6O7K - chains g and r of the 25 polymer chains in the assembly; structure by electron microscopy, 4.20 A resolution (low resolution: residue-level contacts below are approximate; hydrogen-bond / salt-bridge calls are withheld).

Chain g:
Molecule: 16S ribosomal RNA
Organism: Escherichia coli
Sequence (1539 nucleotides; row label = number of the first residue in the row):
     2 AAUUGAAGAG UUUGAUCAUG GCUCAGAUUG AACGCUGGCG GCAGGCCUAA CACAUGCAAG
    62 UCGAACGGUA ACAGGAAGAA GCUUGCUUCU UUGCUGACGA GUGGCGGACG GGUGAGUAAU
   122 GUCUGGGAAA CUGCCUGAUG GAGGGGGAUA ACUACUGGAA ACGGUAGCUA AUACCGCAUA
   182 ACGUCGCAAG ACCAAAGAGG GGGACCUUCG GGCCUCUUGC CAUCGGAUGU GCCCAGAUGG
   242 GAUUAGCUAG UAGGUGGGGU AACGGCUCAC CUAGGCGACG AUCCCUAGCU GGUCUGAGAG
   302 GAUGACCAGC CACACUGGAA CUGAGACACG GUCCAGACUC CUACGGGAGG CAGCAGUGGG
   362 GAAUAUUGCA CAAUGGGCGC AAGCCUGAUG CAGCCAUGCC GCGUGUAUGA AGAAGGCCUU
   422 CGGGUUGUAA AGUACUUUCA GCGGGGAGGA AGGGAGUAAA GUUAAUACCU UUGCUCAUUG
   482 ACGUUACCCG CAGAAGAAGC ACCGGCUAAC UCCGUGCCAG CAGCCGCGGU AAUACGGAGG
   542 GUGCAAGCGU UAAUCGGAAU UACUGGGCGU AAAGCGCACG CAGGCGGUUU GUUAAGUCAG
   602 AUGUGAAAUC CCCGGGCUCA ACCUGGGAAC UGCAUCUGAU ACUGGCAAGC UUGAGUCUCG
   662 UAGAGGGGGG UAGAAUUCCA GGUGUAGCGG UGAAAUGCGU AGAGAUCUGG AGGAAUACCG
   722 GUGGCGAAGG CGGCCCCCUG GACGAAGACU GACGCUCAGG UGCGAAAGCG UGGGGAGCAA
   782 ACAGGAUUAG AUACCCUGGU AGUCCACGCC GUAAACGAUG UCGACUUGGA GGUUGUGCCC
   842 UUGAGGCGUG GCUUCCGGAG CUAACGCGUU AAGUCGACCG CCUGGGGAGU ACGGCCGCAA
   902 GGUUAAAACU CAAAUGAAUU GACGGGGGCC CGCACAAGCG GUGGAGCAUG UGGUUUAAUU
   962 CGAUGCAACG CGAAGAACCU UACCUGGUCU UGACAUCCAC GGAAGUUUUC AGAGAUGAGA
  1022 AUGUGCCUUC GGGAACCGUG AGACAGGUGC UGCAUGGCUG UCGUCAGCUC GUGUUGUGAA
  1082 AUGUUGGGUU AAGUCCCGCA ACGAGCGCAA CCCUUAUCCU UUGUUGCCAG CGGUCCGGCC
  1142 GGGAACUCAA AGGAGACUGC CAGUGAUAAA CUGGAGGAAG GUGGGGAUGA CGUCAAGUCA
  1202 UCAUGGCCCU UACGACCAGG GCUACACACG UGCUACAAUG GCGCAUACAA AGAGAAGCGA
  1262 CCUCGCGAGA GCAAGCGGAC CUCAUAAAGU GCGUCGUAGU CCGGAUUGGA GUCUGCAACU
  1322 CGACUCCAUG AAGUCGGAAU CGCUAGUAAU CGUGGAUCAG AAUGCCACGG UGAAUACGUU
  1382 CCCGGGCCUU GUACACACCG CCCGUCACAC CAUGGGAGUG GGUUGCAAAA GAAGUAGGUA
  1442 GCUUAACCUU CGGGAGGGCG CUUACCACUU UGUGAUUCAU GACUGGGGUG AAGUCGUAAC
  1502 AAGGUAACCG UAGGGGAACC UGCGGUUGGA UCACCUCCU

Chain r:
Name: 30S ribosomal protein S10
Organism: Escherichia coli
UniProt: D7X302 (D7X302_ECOLX); residue numbers follow UniProt; this construct covers 5-102
Sequence (98 residues; each row starts with the number of its first residue):
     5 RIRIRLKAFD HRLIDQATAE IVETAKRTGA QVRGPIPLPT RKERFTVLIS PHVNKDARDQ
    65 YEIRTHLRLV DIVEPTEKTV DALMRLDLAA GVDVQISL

Interface between chain g and chain r:
Pairs across the interface (58; chain g residue first):
  G963(g) - His56(r)
  A964(g) - His56(r)
  A969(g) - Asn58(r)
  C970(g) - Lys59(r)
  C972(g) - Val57(r)
  C972(g) - Lys59(r)
  G973(g) - Leu52(r)
  G973(g) - Pro55(r)
  G973(g) - His56(r)
  G973(g) - Val57(r)
  A975(g) - Arg62(r)
  G1058(g) - Pro55(r)
  C1059(g) - Ile53(r)
  C1059(g) - Pro55(r)
  U1060(g) - Ile53(r)
  U1060(g) - Ser54(r)
  U1060(g) - Asn58(r)
  G1061(g) - Asn58(r)
  G1061(g) - Ala61(r)
  C1114(g) - Arg68(r)
  U1115(g) - Arg68(r)
  U1123(g) - Arg37(r)
  U1123(g) - Pro39(r)
  U1123(g) - Ile40(r)
  G1124(g) - Arg37(r)
  U1125(g) - Arg7(r)
  U1125(g) - Arg37(r)
  U1125(g) - Ile40(r)
  U1125(g) - Leu42(r)
  U1126(g) - Arg7(r)
  U1126(g) - Leu42(r)
  U1126(g) - Leu73(r)
  A1150(g) - Leu42(r)
  A1150(g) - Pro43(r)
  A1151(g) - Pro41(r)
  A1151(g) - Leu42(r)
  A1151(g) - Pro43(r)
  A1151(g) - Thr44(r)
  A1151(g) - Arg72(r)
  A1152(g) - His15(r)
  A1152(g) - Thr44(r)
  A1152(g) - His70(r)
  A1152(g) - Arg72(r)
  G1153(g) - His15(r)
  G1198(g) - His56(r)
  A1254(g) - Arg45(r)
  A1254(g) - Glu47(r)
  G1279(g) - Arg9(r)
  G1279(g) - Lys11(r)
  A1280(g) - Arg9(r)
  A1280(g) - Leu42(r)
  A1280(g) - Pro43(r)
  A1280(g) - Leu71(r)
  C1366(g) - Arg62(r)
  C1367(g) - Thr50(r)
  C1367(g) - Arg62(r)
  C1367(g) - Gln64(r)
  A1368(g) - Gln64(r)
Also at the interface, not in a pair above, chain g (34 interface residues in all): G971, U1189, U1199, U1202, G1253, G1278
Also at the interface, not in a pair above, chain r (33 interface residues in all): Gly38, Lys46, Asp63

Summary:
The interface between chain g and chain r involves 34 residues on one side and 33 on the other.
Here chain g is 16S ribosomal RNA and chain r is 30S ribosomal protein S10, both from Escherichia coli. Entry
6O7K (30S initiation complex) was determined by electron microscopy.
